Entry 6OVY (X-ray diffraction, 3.00 A resolution); this record covers chains D and G of the 9 polymer chains in the assembly.

[Chain D]
Protein: DNA-directed RNA polymerase subunit beta'
Source organism: Thermus thermophilus
Notes: EC 2.7.7.6
UniProtKB: Q8RQE8 (RPOC_THET8); numbering as in UniProt (aligned over 1-1524)
Sequence (1524 residues; numbered 1 to 1524; the number before each row is that of its first residue):
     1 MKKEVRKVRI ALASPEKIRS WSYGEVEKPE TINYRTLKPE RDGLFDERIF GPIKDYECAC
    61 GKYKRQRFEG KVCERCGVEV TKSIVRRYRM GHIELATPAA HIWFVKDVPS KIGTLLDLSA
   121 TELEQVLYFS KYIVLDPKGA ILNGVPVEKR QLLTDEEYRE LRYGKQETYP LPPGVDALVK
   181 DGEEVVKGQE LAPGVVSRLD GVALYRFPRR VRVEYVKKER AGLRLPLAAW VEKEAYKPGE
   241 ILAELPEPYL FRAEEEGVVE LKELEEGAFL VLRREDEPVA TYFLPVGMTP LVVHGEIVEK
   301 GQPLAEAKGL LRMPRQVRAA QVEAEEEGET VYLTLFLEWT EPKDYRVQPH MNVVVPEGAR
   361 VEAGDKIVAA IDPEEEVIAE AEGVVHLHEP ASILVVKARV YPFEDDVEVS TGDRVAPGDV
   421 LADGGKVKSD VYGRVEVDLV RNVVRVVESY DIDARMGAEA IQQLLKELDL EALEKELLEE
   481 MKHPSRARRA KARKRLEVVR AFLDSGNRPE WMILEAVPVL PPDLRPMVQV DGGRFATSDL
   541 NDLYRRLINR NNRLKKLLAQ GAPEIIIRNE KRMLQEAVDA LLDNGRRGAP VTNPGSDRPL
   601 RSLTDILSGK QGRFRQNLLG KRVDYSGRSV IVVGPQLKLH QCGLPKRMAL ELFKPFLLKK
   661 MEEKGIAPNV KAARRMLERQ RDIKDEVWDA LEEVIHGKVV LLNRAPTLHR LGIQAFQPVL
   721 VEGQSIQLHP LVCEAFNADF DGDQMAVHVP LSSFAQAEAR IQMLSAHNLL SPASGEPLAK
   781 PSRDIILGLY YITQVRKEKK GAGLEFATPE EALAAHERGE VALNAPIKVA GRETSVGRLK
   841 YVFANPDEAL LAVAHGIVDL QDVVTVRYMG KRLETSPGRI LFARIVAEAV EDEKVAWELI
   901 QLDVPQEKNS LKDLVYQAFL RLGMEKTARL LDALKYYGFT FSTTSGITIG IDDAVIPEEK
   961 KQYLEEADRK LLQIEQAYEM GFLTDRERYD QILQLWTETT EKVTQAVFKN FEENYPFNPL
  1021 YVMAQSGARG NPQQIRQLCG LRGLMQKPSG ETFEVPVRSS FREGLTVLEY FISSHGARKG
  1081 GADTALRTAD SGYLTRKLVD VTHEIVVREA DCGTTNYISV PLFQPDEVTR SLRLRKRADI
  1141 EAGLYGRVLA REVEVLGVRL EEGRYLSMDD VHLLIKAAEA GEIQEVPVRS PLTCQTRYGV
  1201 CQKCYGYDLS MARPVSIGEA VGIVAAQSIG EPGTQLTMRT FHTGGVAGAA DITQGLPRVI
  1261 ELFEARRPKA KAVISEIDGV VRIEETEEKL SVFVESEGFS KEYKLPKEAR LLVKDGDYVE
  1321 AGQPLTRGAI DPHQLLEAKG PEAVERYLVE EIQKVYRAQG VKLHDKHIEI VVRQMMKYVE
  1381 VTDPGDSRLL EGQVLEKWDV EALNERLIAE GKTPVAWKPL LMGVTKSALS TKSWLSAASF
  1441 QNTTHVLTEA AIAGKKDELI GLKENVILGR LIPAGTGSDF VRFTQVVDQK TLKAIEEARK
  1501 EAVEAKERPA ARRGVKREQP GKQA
Not modelled in the structure: 1-3, 1239-1252, 1503-1524
Metal / ion sites: Zn2+ site 1: Cys58, Cys60, Cys73, Cys76; Mg2+: Asp739, Asp741, Asp743 (shared with 1 residue of chain I); Zn2+ site 2: Cys1112, Cys1194, Cys1201, Cys1204

[Chain G]
Molecule: 22-nt DNA strand
Sequence (22 nucleotides; numbered -1 to 20; the number before each row is that of its first residue; numbers below 1 keep their minus sign (DC-1 is residue -1)):
    -1 CCTGCATCAG AGCCCCAAAT AC
Not modelled in the structure: -1 to 2, 18-20

[Chain D / chain G interface]
Residue-residue contacts - 21 pairs, chain D then chain G:
  Arg586(D) with DC6(G), salt bridge to the phosphate
  Lys610(D) with DG10(G), salt bridge to the phosphate; DC11(G), salt bridge to the phosphate
  Arg615(D) with DA9(G), salt bridge to the phosphate; DC11(G), salt bridge to the phosphate
  Arg622(D) with DC13(G), salt bridge to the phosphate
  Arg628(D) with DC13(G), sugar contact
  Ala705(D) with DC11(G), base contact; DC12(G), sugar contact
  Pro706(D) with DG10(G), base contact; DC11(G), base contact
  Thr1088(D) with DG10(G), base contact
  Ala1089(D) with DG10(G), sugar contact
  Gly1092(D) with DG10(G), sugar contact
  Tyr1093(D) with DG8(G), sugar contact; DA9(G), sugar contact; DG10(G), sugar contact
  Gln1441(D) with DG8(G), phosphate contact
  Asn1442(D) with DA7(G), sugar contact; DG8(G), hydrogen bond to the phosphate
  Thr1443(D) with DG8(G), phosphate contact

[Summary]
14 residues of chain D face 8 of chain G across their interface; the contacts include 1 hydrogen bond and 6
salt bridges. Polar contacts include Asn1442(D)-DG8(G), Arg586(D)-DC6(G) and Lys610(D)-DG10(G). The Zn2+ site
1 is built by Cys58(D), Cys60(D), Cys73(D) and Cys76(D).
Chain D is DNA-directed RNA polymerase subunit beta' (Thermus thermophilus) and chain G is a 22-nt DNA strand;
the structure, X-ray crystal structure of a bacterial reiterative transcription complex of pyrG promoter
variant -1C, was determined by X-ray diffraction, deposited together with 6OVR, 6OW3, 6OY5, 6OY6, 6OY7, 6P70
and 6P71.
